Entry 1DGR (X-ray diffraction, 2.60 A resolution); this record covers chains A and V of the 9 polymer chains in the assembly.

Chain A:
Molecule: Canavalin
From: Canavalia ensiformis
UniProt: P50477 (CANA_CANEN); numbering as in UniProt (aligned over 46-223)
Amino-acid sequence (178 residues; each row starts with the number of its first residue):
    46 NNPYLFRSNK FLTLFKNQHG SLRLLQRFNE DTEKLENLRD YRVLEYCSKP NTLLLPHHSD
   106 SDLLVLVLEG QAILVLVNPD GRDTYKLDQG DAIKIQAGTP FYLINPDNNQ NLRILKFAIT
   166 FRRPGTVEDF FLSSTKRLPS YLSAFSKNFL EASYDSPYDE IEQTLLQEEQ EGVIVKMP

Chain V:
Molecule: Canavalin
From: Canavalia ensiformis
UniProt: P50477 (CANA_CANEN); numbering as in UniProt (aligned over 246-324)
Amino-acid sequence (79 residues; each row starts with the number of its first residue):
   246 DKPFNLRSRD PIYSNNYGKL YEITPEKNSQ LRDLDILLNC LQMNEGALFV PHYNSRATVI
   306 LVANEGRAEV ELVGLEQQQ
Not modelled in the structure: 322-324
From the paper describing this entry:
  - binding site for phosphate ion: H297, N299

Chain A / chain V interface:
Pairs across the interface (23):
  H103(A) - Y298(V)
  D107(A) - R301(V)  salt bridge
  A142(A) - S300(V)
  G143(A) - Y298(V)  hydrogen bond (backbone-side chain)
  G143(A) - S300(V)
  P145(A) - Y298(V)
  F166(A) - R301(V)
  E173(A) - L320(V)
  D174(A) - L320(V)
  F175(A) - L320(V)  hydrophobic
  L183(A) - L320(V)  hydrophobic
  Y186(A) - V318(V)
  A189(A) - V318(V)  hydrophobic
  F190(A) - P296(V)  hydrophobic
  F190(A) - E316(V)
  F190(A) - V318(V)  hydrophobic
  S191(A) - E316(V)  hydrogen bond
  F194(A) - L293(V)
  F194(A) - E314(V)
  F194(A) - E316(V)
  A197(A) - L293(V)  hydrophobic
  S198(A) - L293(V)
  S198(A) - P296(V)
Other interface residues (no listed pair), chain A (18 interface residues in all): R168
Other interface residues (no listed pair), chain V (11 interface residues in all): V295, E321

In short:
The interface between chain A and chain V involves 18 residues on one side and 11 on the other, with 2
hydrogen bonds and 1 salt bridge. Among the polar pairs are D107(A)-R301(V), G143(A)-Y298(V) and
S191(A)-E316(V). The paper reports a binding site for phosphate ion at H297(V) and N299(V).
Here chain A is Canavalin and chain V is Canavalin, both from Canavalia ensiformis. Entry 1DGR (Refined
crystal structure of canavalin from jack bean) was determined by X-ray diffraction together with 1DGW from the
same study.
